Entry 4Y0T (X-ray diffraction, 2.30 A resolution); this record covers chain A.

[Chain A]
Name: Beta-lactamase
From: Acinetobacter baumannii
Notes: EC 3.5.2.6
Reference sequence: Q2TR58 (Q2TR58_ACIBA); numbering as in UniProt (aligned over 1-280)
Chain sequence (280 residues; row label = number of the first residue in the row):
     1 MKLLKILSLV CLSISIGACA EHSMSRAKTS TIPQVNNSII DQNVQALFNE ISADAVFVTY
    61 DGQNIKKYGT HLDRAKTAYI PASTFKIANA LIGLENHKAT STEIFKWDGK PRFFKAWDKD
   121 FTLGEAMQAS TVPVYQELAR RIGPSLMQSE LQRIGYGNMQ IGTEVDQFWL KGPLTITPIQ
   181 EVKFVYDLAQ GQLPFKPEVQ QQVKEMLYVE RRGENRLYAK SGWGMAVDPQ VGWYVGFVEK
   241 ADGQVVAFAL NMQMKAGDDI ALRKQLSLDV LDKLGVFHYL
Unresolved in the structure: 1-37, 280
Modified / non-standard residues: Lys86 (lysine nz-carboxylic acid; KCX)
Swiss-Prot annotation at these positions:
  - active site: Ser83 (Acyl-ester intermediate)
  - binding site (a beta-lactam): Ser83, Lys86, Ser130, Ser221, Trp223, Arg263
  - modified residue: Lys86 (N6-carboxylysine)
  - lipidation: Cys19 (N-palmitoyl cysteine)
  - mutagenesis: Ser83 (S83A: Reduces catalytic activity about 500-fold with respect to nitrocefin. Slightly reduces thermal stability), Phe113 (F113A: Reduces catalytic efficiency about 30-fold with respect to oxacillin, and about 5-fold with respect to penicillins and imipenem ...), Phe114 (F114A: Reduces catalytic efficiency about 70-fold with respect to oxacillin, but similar catalytic efficiency to wild-type with respect to penicillins and imipenem ...), Trp169 (W169A: Reduces catalytic activity about 5-fold with respect to nitrocefin. Reduces thermal stability), Met225 (M225A: Similar catalytic efficiency to wild-type with respect to penicillins, oxacillin and imipenem ...)
What the authors report for this chain:
  - contacts within the chain: Ser83-Ser130 (hydrogen bond), Lys86-Trp169 (hydrogen bond)
  - catalytic residues: Lys86 (citing earlier work)
  - mutagenesis - F113A (5-fold), F114A (5-fold): decreased catalytic activity on imipenem
  - mutagenesis - F113A, F114A (36-fold): decreased catalytic activity on oxacillin
  - mutagenesis - M225A: unchanged catalytic activity

[In short]
From UniProt: active-site residue Ser83, 6 beta-lactam-binding residues and 5 mutagenesis sites. The paper
reports the catalytic residue Lys86; F113A and F114A reduce catalytic activity on imipenem.
Chain A is Beta-lactamase (Acinetobacter baumannii); the structure, Crystal structure of apo form of OXA-58, a
Carbapenem hydrolyzing Class D beta-lactamase from Acinetobacter baumanii ..., was determined by X-ray
diffraction (same publication as 4Y0O and 4Y0U).
